PDB entry 5X9U | X-ray diffraction, 4.00 A resolution (low resolution: residue-level contacts below are approximate; hydrogen-bond / salt-bridge calls are withheld) | chains B and C of the 4 polymer chains in the assembly

[Chain B (and C)]
Protein: Thermosome, alpha subunit
Source organism: Carboxydothermus hydrogenoformans Z-2901
Notes: chain C of this document is another copy of the same molecule, construct and numbering; everything in this record applies to it too
UniProt: Q3AF10 (Q3AF10_CARHZ); residues 1-521 here = UniProt positions 1-521
Amino-acid sequence (521 residues; each row starts with the number of its first residue):
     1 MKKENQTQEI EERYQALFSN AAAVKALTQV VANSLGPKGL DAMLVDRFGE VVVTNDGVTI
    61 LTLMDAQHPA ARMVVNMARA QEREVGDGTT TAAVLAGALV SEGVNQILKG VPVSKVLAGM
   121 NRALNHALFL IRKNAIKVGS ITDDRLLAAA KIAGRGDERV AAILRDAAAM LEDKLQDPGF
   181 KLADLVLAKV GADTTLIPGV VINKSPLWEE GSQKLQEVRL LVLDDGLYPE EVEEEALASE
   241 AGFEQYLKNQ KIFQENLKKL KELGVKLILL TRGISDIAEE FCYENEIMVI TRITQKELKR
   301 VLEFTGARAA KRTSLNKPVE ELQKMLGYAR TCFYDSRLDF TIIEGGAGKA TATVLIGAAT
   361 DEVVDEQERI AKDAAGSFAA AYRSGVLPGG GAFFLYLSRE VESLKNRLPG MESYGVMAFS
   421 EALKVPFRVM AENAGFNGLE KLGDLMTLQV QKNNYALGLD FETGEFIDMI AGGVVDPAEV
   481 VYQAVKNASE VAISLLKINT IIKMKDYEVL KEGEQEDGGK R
Disordered / not traced: 1-8, 503-521
What the authors report for this chain:
  - self-association interface (contacts with another copy of this molecule); pairs are residue here / residue on that copy: Lys109-Leu439, Val111-Leu439, Tyr414-Leu439, Met417-Met417 (hydrophobic contact), Leu439
  - binding site for the ligand ADP: Asp87, Thr89, Thr90
  - catalytic residues: Asp56, Asp373 (by similarity / conservation)
  - catalytic residues: Arg155
  - mutagenesis - R155K: unchanged catalytic activity
  - mutagenesis - R155A, R155E, R155L, D373A, L439A: decreased catalytic activity

[Chain B / chain C interface]
Pairs across the interface (42; chain B residue first):
  Lys109(B) with Leu439(C)
  Val111(B) with Leu439(C)
  Arg399(B) with Asn406(C)
  Glu402(B) with Lys405(C)
  Lys405(B) with Lys424(C); Met446(C); Thr447(C)
  Asn406(B) with Met446(C); Thr447(C); Val450(C)
  Arg407(B) with Gln451(C)
  Leu408(B) with Thr447(C)
  Pro409(B) with Asp444(C); Thr447(C)
  Gly410(B) with Glu440(C); Asp444(C)
  Met411(B) with Asn437(C); Leu439(C); Glu440(C)
  Tyr414(B) with Leu439(C); Leu442(C); Gly443(C)
  Met417(B) with Glu402(C); Met417(C)
  Asn437(B) with Met411(C)
  Leu439(B) with Val111(C); Met411(C); Tyr414(C)
  Glu440(B) with Met411(C)
  Leu442(B) with Tyr414(C)
  Gly443(B) with Pro409(C); Gly410(C); Ser413(C); Tyr414(C)
  Asp444(B) with Gly410(C)
  Met446(B) with Asn406(C)
  Thr447(B) with Lys405(C); Asn406(C); Leu408(C); Pro409(C)
  Val450(B) with Asn406(C)
  Gln451(B) with Arg407(C)
Also at the interface, not in a pair above, chain B (25 interface residues in all): Ser413, Leu448
Also at the interface, not in a pair above, chain C (25 interface residues in all): Glu421, Arg428

[Summary]
Chain B and chain C each contribute 25 residues to their interface. The paper reports catalytic residues
Asp56(B), Asp373(B) and Arg155(B); R155A, R155E and R155L of chain B, among others, reduce catalytic activity;
6 substitutions were tested in all.
Both chains are Thermosome, alpha subunit (Carboxydothermus hydrogenoformans Z-2901). Entry 5X9U (Crystal
structure of group III chaperonin in the open state) was determined by X-ray diffraction, deposited together
with 5X9V.
